PDB entry 2BKK | X-ray diffraction, 2.15 A resolution | chains A and B

# Chain A
Protein: Aminoglycoside 3'-phosphotransferase
Organism: Enterococcus faecalis
Notes: EC 2.7.1.95
UniProtKB: P00554 (KKA3_ENTFA); numbering as in UniProt (aligned over 1-264)
Amino-acid sequence (264 residues; each row starts with the number of its first residue):
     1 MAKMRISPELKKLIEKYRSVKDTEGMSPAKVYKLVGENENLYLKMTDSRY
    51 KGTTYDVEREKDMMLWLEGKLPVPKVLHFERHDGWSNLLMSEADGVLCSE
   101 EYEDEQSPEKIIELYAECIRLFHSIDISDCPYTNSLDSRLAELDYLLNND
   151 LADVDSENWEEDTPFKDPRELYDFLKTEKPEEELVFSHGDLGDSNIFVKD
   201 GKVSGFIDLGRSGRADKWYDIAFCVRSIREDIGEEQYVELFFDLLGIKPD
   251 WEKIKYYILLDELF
Disordered / not traced: 1, 150-165
Differences from the reference sequence: engineered mutation S19 (Cys in P00554)
Bound ions: Mg2+ site 1: N195, D208 (together with ADP); Mg2+ site 2: D208, R211 (together with ADP)
Residues lining bound ligands: ADP (adenosine-5'-diphosphate): D22, G25, M26, S27, V31, Y42, K44, P74, M90, S91, E92, A93, L97, S194, N195, F197, I207, D208, R211
From the paper describing this entry:
  - conformationally variable residues (helix shift, order/disorder transition, side-chain flip): N149 to K166, Y172, F264

# Chain B
Protein: Designed ankyrin repeat inhibitor AR_3A
Organism: Synthetic construct
Amino-acid sequence (169 residues; row label = number of the first residue in the row):
     1 MRGSHHHHHHGSDLGKKLLEAARAGQDDEVRILMANGADVNANDWFGITP
    51 LHLVVNNGHLEIIEVLLKYAADVNASDKSGWTPLHLAAYRGHLEIVEVLL
   101 KYGADVNAMDYQGYTPLHLAAEDGHLEIVEVLLKYGADVNAQDKFGKTAF
   151 DISIDNGNEDLAEILQKLN
Disordered / not traced: 1-11, 168-169

# Chain A / chain B interface
Pairs across the interface (33; chain A residue first):
  L136(A) - R23(B)
  D137(A) - K16(B)  salt bridge
  D137(A) - W45(B)  hydrogen bond
  L140(A) - W45(B)  hydrophobic
  A141(A) - W45(B)
  L143(A) - F46(B)  hydrophobic
  D144(A) - W45(B)
  D144(A) - F46(B)  hydrogen bond (side chain-backbone)
  D144(A) - K78(B)  salt bridge
  K166(A) - S79(B)  hydrogen bond (backbone-side chain)
  P168(A) - S79(B)
  P168(A) - W81(B)
  R169(A) - W81(B)
  R169(A) - Y89(B)
  R169(A) - L119(B)
  L171(A) - F46(B)  hydrophobic
  L171(A) - I48(B)  hydrophobic
  Y172(A) - I48(B)
  Y172(A) - H52(B)
  Y172(A) - N56(B)  hydrogen bond (backbone-side chain)
  Y172(A) - D77(B)  hydrogen bond
  Y172(A) - L86(B)  hydrophobic
  Y172(A) - R90(B)  hydrogen bond (backbone-side chain)
  D173(A) - Y89(B)  hydrogen bond
  D173(A) - R90(B)  salt bridge
  L175(A) - R23(B)  hydrogen bond (backbone-side chain)
  L175(A) - I48(B)  hydrophobic
  K176(A) - N56(B)
  K176(A) - N57(B)
  K176(A) - R90(B)
  T177(A) - R23(B)  hydrogen bond (backbone-side chain)
  K179(A) - E20(B)  salt bridge
  K179(A) - R23(B)
Interface residues without a listed pair, chain B (20 interface residues in all): D44, L53, Y114
From the paper, about this interface:
  - interface residues, chain A: Y172(A)

# In short
16 residues of chain A face 20 of chain B across their interface, with 9 hydrogen bonds and 4 salt bridges.
Polar pairs include D137(A)-K16(B), D144(A)-K78(B) and D173(A)-R90(B). Ligands of chain A: ADP. The Mg2+ site
1 is built by N195(A) and D208(A). The paper reports the interface residue Y172(A); conformational variability
at N149(A), Y172(A) and F264(A).
Chain A is Aminoglycoside 3'-phosphotransferase (Enterococcus faecalis) and chain B is Designed ankyrin repeat
inhibitor AR_3A (Synthetic construct); the structure, Crystal structure of Aminoglycoside Phosphotransferase
APH(3')-IIIa in complex with the inhibitor AR_3a, was determined by X-ray diffraction.
